PDB entry 9DHT | electron microscopy, 4.31 A resolution (low resolution: residue-level contacts below are approximate; hydrogen-bond / salt-bridge calls are withheld) | chains B and F of the 8 polymer chains in the assembly

# Chain B
Name: Isoform Flip of Glutamate receptor 2
Source organism: Rattus norvegicus
Reference sequence: P19491 (GRIA2_RAT), isoform P19491-2; residues 391-820 here correspond to UniProt positions 412-841 (UniProt number = residue number + 21)
Amino-acid sequence (430 residues; each row starts with the number of its first residue):
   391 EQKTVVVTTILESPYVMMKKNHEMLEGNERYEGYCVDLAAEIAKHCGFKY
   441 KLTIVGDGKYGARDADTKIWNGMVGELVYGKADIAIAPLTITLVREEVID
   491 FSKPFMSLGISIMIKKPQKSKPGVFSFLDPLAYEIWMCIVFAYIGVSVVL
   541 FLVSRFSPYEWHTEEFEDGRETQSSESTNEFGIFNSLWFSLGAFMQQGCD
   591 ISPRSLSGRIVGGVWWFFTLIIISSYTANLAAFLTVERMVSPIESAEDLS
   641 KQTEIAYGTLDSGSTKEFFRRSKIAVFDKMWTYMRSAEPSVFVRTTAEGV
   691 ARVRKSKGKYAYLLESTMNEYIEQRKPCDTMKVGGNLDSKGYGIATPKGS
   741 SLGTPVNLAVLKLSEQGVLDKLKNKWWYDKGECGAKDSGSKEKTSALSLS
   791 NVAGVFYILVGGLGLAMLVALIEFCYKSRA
Disordered / not traced: 550-564, 820
Sequence notes: conflict Gln-392 (Asn413 in P19491)
Curated features (UniProtKB/Swiss-Prot):
  - binding site (L-glutamate): Pro-478, Thr-480, Arg-485, Ser-654, Thr-655, Glu-705
  - site: Arg-453 (Interaction with the cone snail toxin Con-ikot-ikot), Ile-633 (Crucial to convey clamshell closure to channel opening), Arg-660 (Interaction with the cone snail toxin Con-ikot-ikot), Lys-752 (Interaction with the cone snail toxin Con-ikot-ikot)
  - modified residue (Phosphoserine): Ser-662, Ser-696
  - lipidation (S-palmitoyl cysteine): Cys-589, Cys-815
Disulfide bonds: Cys-718/Cys-773
Ligand contacts: glutamic acid (GLU): Tyr-450, Leu-479, Thr-480, Arg-485, Ser-652, Gly-653, Ser-654, Thr-655, Glu-705, Tyr-732

# Chain F
Name: Voltage-dependent calcium channel gamma-2 subunit
Source organism: Mus musculus
Reference sequence: O88602 (CCG2_MOUSE); residues 5-207 here correspond to UniProt positions 6-208 (UniProt number = residue number + 1)
Amino-acid sequence (205 residues; each row starts with the number of its first residue):
     5 RGVQMLLTTVGAFAAFSLMTIAVGTDYWLYSRGVCKTKSVSENETSKKNE
    55 EVMTHSGLWRTCCLEGNFKGLCKQIDHFPEDADYEADTAEYFLRAVRASS
   105 IFPILSVILLFMGGLCIAASEFYKTRHNIILSAGIFFVSAGLSNIIGIIV
   155 YISANAGDPSKSDSKKNSYSYGWSFYFGALSFIIAEMVGVLAVHMFIDRH
   205 KQLTG
Disordered / not traced: 41-54, 83-92, 162-170
Sequence notes: expression tag (208-209)
Curated features (UniProtKB/Swiss-Prot):
  - glycosylation: Asn-47 (N-linked (GlcNAc...) asparagine)
Disulfide bonds: Cys-39/Cys-67, Cys-66/Cys-76

# Chain B / chain F interface
Contacting residue pairs (12; chain B residue first):
  Glu-524(B) with Tyr-173(F); Tyr-175(F)
  Phe-531(B) with Phe-186(F)
  Ile-534(B) with Glu-190(F)
  Gly-535(B) with Glu-190(F)
  Val-538(B) with Val-142(F); Glu-190(F); Val-194(F)
  Val-539(B) with Val-142(F)
  Phe-541(B) with Val-194(F)
  Arg-545(B) with Ile-201(F)
  Phe-546(B) with Leu-135(F)
Other interface residues (no listed pair), chain B (13 interface residues in all): Met-527, Leu-542, Glu-566, Ile-573
Other interface residues (no listed pair), chain F (14 interface residues in all): Gly-138, Ile-149, Phe-179, Ala-183, Val-197, Lys-205

# Overview
13 residues of chain B and 14 residues of chain F are in contact. Bound to chain B: glutamic acid. Curated
annotation (UniProt) lists 6 L-glutamate-binding residues on chain B.
Here chain B is Isoform Flip of Glutamate receptor 2 (Rattus norvegicus) and chain F is Voltage-dependent
calcium channel gamma-2 subunit (Mus musculus). Entry 9DHT (Desensitized state 2 of the GluA2-gamma2 complex)
was determined by electron microscopy, deposited together with 9DHP, 9DHQ, 9DHR, 9DHS, 9MRK, 9MRL, 9MRM and
9MRN.
